Entry 2X8J (X-ray diffraction, 1.56 A resolution); this record covers chains C and D.

Chain C:
Protein: Intracellular subtilisin protease
Source organism: Bacillus clausii
Notes: EC 3.4.21.62
UniProtKB: D0AB41 (D0AB41_BACCS); residue numbers follow UniProt; this construct covers 1-220, 223-321
Sequence (327 residues; row label = number of the first residue in the row; note: 1 number in that range is skipped by the numbering (no residue carries it; nothing is unmodelled there)):
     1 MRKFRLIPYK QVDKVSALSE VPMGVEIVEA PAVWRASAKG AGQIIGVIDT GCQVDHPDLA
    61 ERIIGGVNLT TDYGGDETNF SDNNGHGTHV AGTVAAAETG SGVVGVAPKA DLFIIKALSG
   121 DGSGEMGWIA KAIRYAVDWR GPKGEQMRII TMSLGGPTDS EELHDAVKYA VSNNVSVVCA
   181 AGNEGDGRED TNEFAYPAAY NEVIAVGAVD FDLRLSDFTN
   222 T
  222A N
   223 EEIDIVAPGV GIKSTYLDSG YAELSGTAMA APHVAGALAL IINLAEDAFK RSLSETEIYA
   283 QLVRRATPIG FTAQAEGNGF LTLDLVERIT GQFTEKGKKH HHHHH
Not modelled in the structure: 184-191, 218-220, 222A, 317-327
Construct notes: expression tag (322-327); engineered mutation Ala250 (Ser in D0AB41)
Modified residues: Cys179 (s-oxy cysteine; CSX)
Ion coordination: Na+: Asp58, Ala97, Thr99, Ser101, Val103

Chain D:
Protein: Intracellular subtilisin protease
Source organism: Bacillus clausii
Notes: EC 3.4.21.62
UniProtKB: D0AB41 (D0AB41_BACCS); numbering as in UniProt (aligned over 1-321)
Sequence (327 residues; numbered 1 to 327; the number before each row is that of its first residue):
     1 MRKFRLIPYK QVDKVSALSE VPMGVEIVEA PAVWRASAKG AGQIIGVIDT GCQVDHPDLA
    61 ERIIGGVNLT TDYGGDETNF SDNNGHGTHV AGTVAAAETG SGVVGVAPKA DLFIIKALSG
   121 DGSGEMGWIA KAIRYAVDWR GPKGEQMRII TMSLGGPTDS EELHDAVKYA VSNNVSVVCA
   181 AGNEGDGRED TNEFAYPAAY NEVIAVGAVD FDLRLSDFTN TNEEIDIVAP GVGIKSTYLD
   241 SGYAELSGTA MAAPHVAGAL ALIINLAEDA FKRSLSETEI YAQLVRRATP IGFTAQAEGN
   301 GFLTLDLVER ITGQFTEKGK KHHHHHH
Not modelled in the structure: 184-191, 317-327
Construct notes: expression tag (322-327); engineered mutation Ala250 (Ser in D0AB41)
Modified residues: Cys179 (s-oxy cysteine; CSX)
Ion coordination: Na+: Asp58, Ala97, Thr99, Ser101, Val103

Chain C / chain D interface:
Pairs across the interface (74; chain C residue first):
  Glu29(C) - Thr316(D)  hydrogen bond
  Asn201(C) - Ser276(D)
  Asn201(C) - Glu279(D)
  Leu213(C) - Phe315(D)  hydrophobic
  Glu224(C) - Arg273(D)
  Ile225(C) - Phe271(D)
  Ile225(C) - Arg273(D)  hydrogen bond (backbone-side chain)
  Ala270(C) - Ala295(D)
  Ala270(C) - Gln296(D)
  Phe271(C) - Ala295(D)  hydrophobic
  Phe271(C) - Gln296(D)  hydrogen bond (backbone-side chain)
  Phe271(C) - Gly299(D)
  Phe271(C) - Asn300(D)
  Lys272(C) - Gln296(D)
  Arg273(C) - Asn201(D)
  Arg273(C) - Glu224(D)
  Arg273(C) - Ile225(D)  hydrogen bond (side chain-backbone)
  Ser276(C) - Asn201(D)
  Thr278(C) - Thr278(D)  hydrogen bond
  Thr278(C) - Tyr281(D)
  Glu279(C) - Asn201(D)
  Tyr281(C) - Ala282(D)  hydrophobic
  Ala282(C) - Tyr281(D)  hydrophobic
  Ala282(C) - Ala282(D)  hydrophobic
  Ala282(C) - Val285(D)  hydrophobic
  Gln283(C) - Asn300(D)  hydrogen bond
  Val285(C) - Ala282(D)
  Val285(C) - Arg286(D)  hydrogen bond (backbone-side chain)
  Arg286(C) - Val285(D)
  Arg286(C) - Ala288(D)  hydrogen bond (side chain-backbone)
  Arg286(C) - Pro290(D)
  Arg286(C) - Asn300(D)  hydrogen bond
  Ala288(C) - Arg286(D)  hydrogen bond (backbone-side chain)
  Ala288(C) - Ile311(D)
  Thr289(C) - Ile311(D)
  Thr289(C) - Gln314(D)
  Thr289(C) - Phe315(D)
  Pro290(C) - Arg286(D)
  Pro290(C) - Val308(D)  hydrophobic
  Pro290(C) - Ile311(D)
  Pro290(C) - Thr312(D)
  Pro290(C) - Gly313(D)  hydrogen bond (backbone-backbone)
  Pro290(C) - Phe315(D)
  Ile291(C) - Gly313(D)
  Ile291(C) - Phe315(D)  hydrophobic
  Gly292(C) - Thr312(D)
  Ala295(C) - Ala270(D)
  Ala295(C) - Phe271(D)
  Gln296(C) - Ala270(D)  hydrogen bond (backbone-backbone)
  Gln296(C) - Phe271(D)
  Gln296(C) - Lys272(D)
  Gly299(C) - Phe271(D)
  Asn300(C) - Phe271(D)
  Asn300(C) - Gln283(D)  hydrogen bond
  Asn300(C) - Arg286(D)  hydrogen bond (backbone-side chain)
  Phe302(C) - Phe315(D)  hydrophobic
  Thr304(C) - Phe315(D)
  Leu307(C) - Ile311(D)  hydrophobic
  Arg310(C) - Thr316(D)
  Ile311(C) - Ala288(D)
  Ile311(C) - Thr289(D)
  Ile311(C) - Pro290(D)
  Ile311(C) - Leu307(D)  hydrophobic
  Ile311(C) - Ile311(D)  hydrophobic
  Thr312(C) - Pro290(D)
  Gly313(C) - Pro290(D)  hydrogen bond (backbone-backbone)
  Gln314(C) - Thr289(D)
  Phe315(C) - Leu213(D)  hydrophobic
  Phe315(C) - Thr289(D)
  Phe315(C) - Pro290(D)
  Phe315(C) - Ile291(D)  hydrophobic
  Phe315(C) - Thr304(D)
  Thr316(C) - Glu29(D)  hydrogen bond
  Thr316(C) - Arg310(D)
Other interface residues (no listed pair), chain C (40 interface residues in all): Glu223, Asp226, Thr294, Val308
Other interface residues (no listed pair), chain D (38 interface residues in all): Asp226, Gly292, Phe302

Overview:
Chain C and chain D form an interface of 40 and 38 residues respectively, with 16 hydrogen bonds. Polar pairs
include Glu29(C)-Thr316(D), Ile225(C)-Arg273(D) and Phe271(C)-Gln296(D). Asp58(C), Ala97(C), Thr99(C),
Ser101(C) and Val103(C) coordinate Na+.
Chain C and chain D are both Intracellular subtilisin protease (Bacillus clausii); the structure,
Intracellular subtilisin precursor from B. clausii, was determined by X-ray diffraction (same publication as
2WV7 and 2WWT).
